Entry 5T8R (X-ray diffraction, 2.40 A resolution); this record covers chains A and G.

[Chain A]
Name: Bromodomain adjacent to zinc finger domain protein 2A
From: Homo sapiens
Notes: fragment: PHD domain
UniProt: Q9UIF9 (BAZ2A_HUMAN); residue numbers follow UniProt; this construct covers 1673-1728
Chain sequence (58 residues; each row starts with the number of its first residue):
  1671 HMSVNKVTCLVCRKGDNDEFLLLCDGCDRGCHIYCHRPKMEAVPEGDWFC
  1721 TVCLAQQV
Disordered / not traced: 1671-1674
Differences from the reference sequence: expression tag (1671-1672)
Metal / ion sites: Zn2+ site 1: Cys1679, Cys1682, His1702, Cys1705; Zn2+ site 2: Cys1694, Cys1697, Cys1720, Cys1723
Curated features (UniProtKB/Swiss-Prot):
  - zinc finger: Lys1676 to Gln1726 (PHD-type)
  - cross-link (Glycyl lysine isopeptide (Lys-Gly)): Lys1676 (interchain with G-Cter in SUMO2), Lys1709 (interchain with G-Cter in SUMO2)
From the paper describing this entry:
  - binding site for Histone H3.1 (chain G): Asp1688, Glu1689
  - mutagenesis - D1688N/E1689Q (17-fold), E1689K (2.4-fold), E1689Q (2-fold): decreased binding to Histone H3.1 (chain G)

[Chain G]
Name: Histone H3.1
UniProt: P68431 (H31_HUMAN); residues 1-10 here correspond to UniProt positions 2-11 (UniProt number = residue number + 1)
Chain sequence (10 residues; each row starts with the number of its first residue):
     1 ARTKQTARKS
Disordered / not traced: 9-10
Curated features (UniProtKB/Swiss-Prot):
  - modified residue: Arg2 (Asymmetric dimethylarginine), Thr3 (Phosphothreonine), Lys4 (Allysine), Gln5 (5-glutamyl dopamine), Thr6 (Phosphothreonine), Arg8 (Citrulline), Lys9 (N6,N6,N6-trimethyllysine), Ser10 (ADP-ribosylserine)
From the paper describing this entry:
  - contacts within the chain: Thr3-Ala7 (backbone contact), Thr3-Thr6 (hydrogen bond), Lys4-Arg8 (backbone contact), Arg2-Thr6
  - mutagenesis - R2A, T3A: abolished binding to Bromodomain adjacent to zinc finger domain protein 2A (chain A)
  - mutagenesis - K4A, T6A: unchanged binding to Bromodomain adjacent to zinc finger domain protein 2A (chain A)
  - mutagenesis - K4A/Q5A (4-fold), Q5A: increased binding to Bromodomain adjacent to zinc finger domain protein 2A (chain A)
  - mutagenesis - K4G/Q5G: decreased binding to Bromodomain adjacent to zinc finger domain protein 2A (chain A)

[Chain A / chain G interface]
Contacting residue pairs (24):
  Lys1676(A) - Lys4(G)
  Val1677(A) - Lys4(G)  hydrogen bond (backbone-side chain)
  Gly1685(A) - Lys4(G)  hydrogen bond (backbone-side chain)
  Asp1688(A) - Thr3(G)
  Asp1688(A) - Lys4(G)
  Asp1688(A) - Gln5(G)  hydrogen bond (backbone-backbone)
  Glu1689(A) - Thr3(G)
  Glu1689(A) - Gln5(G)
  Leu1691(A) - Thr3(G)
  Leu1691(A) - Lys4(G)  hydrogen bond (backbone-backbone)
  Leu1692(A) - Ala1(G)  hydrophobic
  Leu1692(A) - Arg2(G)
  Leu1693(A) - Arg2(G)  hydrogen bond (backbone-backbone)
  Leu1693(A) - Thr3(G)
  Leu1693(A) - Lys4(G)
  Leu1693(A) - Ala7(G)  hydrophobic
  Cys1694(A) - Arg2(G)
  Asp1695(A) - Arg2(G)  salt bridge
  Val1713(A) - Ala1(G)
  Val1713(A) - Thr3(G)
  Pro1714(A) - Ala1(G)  hydrogen bond (backbone-backbone)
  Glu1715(A) - Ala1(G)  hydrogen bond (backbone-backbone)
  Gly1716(A) - Ala1(G)  hydrogen bond (backbone-backbone)
  Trp1718(A) - Ala1(G)  hydrophobic
Also at the interface, not in a pair above, chain A (16 interface residues in all): Asn1675
The authors on this interface:
  - residue pairs: Asp1688(A)-Lys4(G), Leu1693(A)-Ala7(G) (hydrophobic contact), Gly1716(A)-Ala1(G) (backbone contact)
  - interface residues, chain A: Asp1688(A), Leu1692(A), Leu1693(A), Pro1714(A), Gly1716(A)
  - interface residues, chain G: Ala1(G), Arg2(G), Thr3(G), Lys4(G)

[Overview]
The interface between chain A and chain G involves 16 residues on one side and 6 on the other, with 8 hydrogen
bonds and 1 salt bridge. Polar contacts include Asp1695(A)-Arg2(G), Val1677(A)-Lys4(G) and Gly1685(A)-Lys4(G).
The authors report a contact between Asp1688(A) and Lys4(G); a hydrophobic contact between Leu1693(A) and
Ala7(G); a backbone contact between Gly1716(A) and Ala1(G). From the paper: a binding site for Histone H3.1
(chain G) at Asp1688(A) and Glu1689(A); D1688N/E1689Q, E1689K and E1689Q of chain A reduce binding to Histone
H3.1 (chain G); 10 substitutions were tested in all.
Here chain A is Bromodomain adjacent to zinc finger domain protein 2A (Homo sapiens) and chain G is Histone
H3.1. Entry 5T8R (Crystal structure of human BAZ2A PHD zinc finger in complex with unmodified H3 10-mer) was
determined by X-ray diffraction.
